6BX4 - chains A and C; structure by X-ray diffraction, 2.55 A resolution.

[Chain A]
Name: Fluoride ion transporter CrcB
From: Escherichia coli
Reference sequence: Q6J5N4 (Q6J5N4_ECOLX); residues 2-124 here = UniProt positions 2-124
Amino-acid sequence (123 residues; each row starts with the number of its first residue):
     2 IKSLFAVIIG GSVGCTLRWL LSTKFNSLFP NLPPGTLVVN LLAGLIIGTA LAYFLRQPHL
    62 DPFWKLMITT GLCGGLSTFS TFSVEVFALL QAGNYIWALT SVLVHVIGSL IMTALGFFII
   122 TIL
Differences from the reference sequence: engineered mutation K25 (Arg in Q6J5N4)
Metal / ion sites: Na+: G75, S78 (shared with 2 residues of chain B)

[Chain C]
Name: Monobody
From: Homo sapiens
Notes: antibody fragment or engineered binder
Amino-acid sequence (96 residues; row label = number of the first residue in the row):
     1 SVSSVPTKLE VVAATPTSLL ISWDAPAVTV VHYVITYGET GGNSPVQEFT VPGSKSTATI
    61 SGLKPGVDYT ITVYTMYYSY SDLYSYSSPI SINYRT
From the paper describing this entry:
  - mutagenesis - Y80F, D82N, L83I, L83Y, Y84F: unchanged binding to Fluoride ion transporter CrcB (chain A)
  - mutagenesis - Y80W, Y84W: decreased binding to Fluoride ion transporter CrcB (chain A)

[How chain A and chain C interact]
Contacting residue pairs - 17 pairs, chain A then chain C:
  S23(A) - Y80(C)
  T24(A) - Y80(C)
  T24(A) - S81(C)
  N27(A) - Y80(C)
  S28(A) - V2(C)
  P31(A) - A27(C)
  P31(A) - T29(C)
  T82(A) - Y80(C)
  V85(A) - Y78(C)
  E86(A) - Y78(C)
  A89(A) - Y78(C)  hydrophobic
  A89(A) - Y84(C)
  L90(A) - T29(C)
  Q92(A) - V31(C)
  Q92(A) - Y84(C)  hydrogen bond
  A93(A) - V30(C)
  A93(A) - S54(C)
Interface residues without a listed pair, chain A (15 interface residues in all): R19, W20, F88
Interface residues without a listed pair, chain C (13 interface residues in all): S1, V28, G53
The authors on this interface:
  - specific contacts: P31(A)-T29(C) (hydrogen bond), L90(A)-T29(C), Q92(A)-Y84(C) (hydrogen bond), Y78(C)-E86(A)
  - epitope / paratope residues, chain A: P31(A), L90(A), Q92(A)
  - epitope / paratope residues, chain C: T29(C), Y78(C), Y84(C)
  - hot spots on chain C (mutagenesis) - T29A (<1 kcal/mol), T29S (<1 kcal/mol), T29V (<1 kcal/mol), Y78Q, Y80I, Y80Q, L83F, Y84Q: decreased binding to Fluoride ion transporter CrcB (chain A)
  - hot spots on chain C (mutagenesis) - Y80W, Y84I, Y84W: unchanged binding to Fluoride ion transporter CrcB (chain A)

[In short]
15 residues of chain A face 13 of chain C across their interface, with 1 hydrogen bond. The hydrogen-bonded
pair is Q92(A)-Y84(C). The authors report hydrogen bonds between P31(A) and T29(C) and Q92(A) and Y84(C);
contacts between L90(A) and T29(C) and Y78(C) and E86(A). From the paper: Y80W, Y84W and T29A of chain C,
among others, reduce binding to Fluoride ion transporter CrcB (chain A); epitope/paratope residues P31(A),
L90(A) and T29(C) among others; 16 substitutions were tested in all.
Chain A is Fluoride ion transporter CrcB (Escherichia coli) and chain C is Monobody (Homo sapiens); the
structure, The crystal structure of fluoride channel Fluc Ec2 with Monobody S9, was determined by X-ray
diffraction (same publication as 6BX5).
